Entry 7FA0 (X-ray diffraction, 1.80 A resolution); this record covers chain A.

# Chain A
Molecule: Peptide Asparaginyl Ligases
Source organism: Viola philippica
Reference sequence: A0A509GV09 (A0A509GV09_9ROSI); numbering as in UniProt; present here: 50-170, 172-332
Sequence (282 residues; row label = number of the first residue in the row; note: 1 number in that range is skipped by the numbering (no residue carries it; nothing is unmodelled there)):
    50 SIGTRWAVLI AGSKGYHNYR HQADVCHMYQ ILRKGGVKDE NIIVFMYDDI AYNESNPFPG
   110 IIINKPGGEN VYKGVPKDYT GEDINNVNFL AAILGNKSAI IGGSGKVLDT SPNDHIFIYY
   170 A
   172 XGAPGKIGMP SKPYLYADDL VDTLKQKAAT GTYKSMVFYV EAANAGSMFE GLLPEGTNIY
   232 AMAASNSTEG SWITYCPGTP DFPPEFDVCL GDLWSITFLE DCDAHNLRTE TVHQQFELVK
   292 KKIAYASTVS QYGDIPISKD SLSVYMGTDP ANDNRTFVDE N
Unresolved in the structure: 330-332
Cystine bridges: Cys-247/Cys-260
Covalent attachments: N-acetylglucosamine (NAG) linked to Asn-102, Asn-237; glycan linked to Asn-145; covalent link Ala-170/HD0_172
Modified / non-standard residues: HD0 ((2S)-2-[(3S)-3-amino-2,5-dioxopyrrolidin-1-yl]-3-(1H-imidazol-5-yl)propanoic acid) at position 172
Sequence notes: conflict HD0_172 (His in A0A509GV09); engineered mutation Ala-214 (Cys in A0A509GV09)
Reported in the primary citation:
  - mutagenesis - I244V: increased catalytic activity
  - catalytic residues: Asn-67, Gly-173, Ala-214 (proposed by the authors, not directly observed)
  - mutagenesis - N67A/C214A: decreased catalytic activity

# Overview
N-acetylglucosamine is covalently linked to Asn-102 and Asn-237. From the paper: catalytic residues Asn-67,
Gly-173 and Ala-214; I244V increases catalytic activity.
Chain A is Peptide Asparaginyl Ligases (Viola philippica); the structure, The crystal structure of
VyPAL2-C214A, a dead mutant of VyPAL2 peptide asparaginyl ligase in form II, was determined by X-ray
diffraction, deposited together with 7F5J, 7F5P and 7F5Q.
